8IHT - chains C and J of the 16 polymer chains in the assembly; structure by electron microscopy, 3.72 A resolution.

# Chain C
Name: Histone H2A
Source organism: Xenopus laevis
UniProtKB: Q6AZJ8 (Q6AZJ8_XENLA); residues 1-129 here correspond to UniProt positions 2-130 (UniProt number = residue number + 1)
Chain sequence (129 residues; each row starts with the number of its first residue):
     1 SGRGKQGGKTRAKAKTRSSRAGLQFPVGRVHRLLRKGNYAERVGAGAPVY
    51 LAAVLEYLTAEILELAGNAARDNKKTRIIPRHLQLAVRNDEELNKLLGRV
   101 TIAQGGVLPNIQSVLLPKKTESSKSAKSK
Disordered / not traced: 1-11, 119-129

# Chain J
Molecule: 165-nt DNA strand
Source organism: Xenopus laevis
Sequence (165 nucleotides; numbered -72 to 92; the number before each row is that of its first residue; numbers below 1 keep their minus sign (DC-72 is residue -72)):
   -72 CAGGATGTATATATCTGACACGTGCCTGGAGACTAGGGAGTAATCCCCTT
   -22 GGCGGTTAAAACGCGGGGGACAGCGCGTACGTGCGTTTAAGCGGTGCTAG
    28 AGCTGTCTACGACCAATTGAGCGGCCTCGGCACCGGGATTCTCCAGGGCG
    78 GCCAGTAAGGGCGAC
Disordered / not traced: 87-92

# How chain C and chain J interact
Residue-residue contacts (16):
  Lys13(C) - DG46(J)  salt bridge to the phosphate
  Arg29(C) - DG48(J)  phosphate contact
  Arg29(C) - DC49(J)  salt bridge to the phosphate
  Arg35(C) - DA39(J)  salt bridge to the phosphate
  Arg42(C) - DG38(J)  sugar contact
  Arg42(C) - DA39(J)  phosphate contact
  Val43(C) - DG38(J)  sugar contact
  Val43(C) - DA39(J)  hydrogen bond to the phosphate
  Gly44(C) - DG38(J)  phosphate contact
  Ala45(C) - DG38(J)  hydrogen bond to the phosphate
  Lys75(C) - DC58(J)  phosphate contact
  Lys75(C) - DA59(J)  salt bridge to the phosphate
  Thr76(C) - DG57(J)  hydrogen bond to the phosphate
  Thr76(C) - DC58(J)  hydrogen bond to the phosphate
  Arg77(C) - DG57(J)  sugar contact
  Arg77(C) - DC58(J)  hydrogen bond to the phosphate
Other interface residues (no listed pair), chain C (11 interface residues in all): Pro26

# Overview
11 residues of chain C and 8 residues of chain J are in contact, with 5 hydrogen bonds and 4 salt bridges.
Among the polar pairs are Val43(C)-DA39(J), Ala45(C)-DG38(J) and Thr76(C)-DG57(J).
Here chain C is Histone H2A and chain J is a 165-nt DNA strand, both from Xenopus laevis. Entry 8IHT (Rpd3S
bound to the nucleosome) was determined by electron microscopy (same publication as 8IHM and 8IHN).
